PDB entry 6QN8 | X-ray diffraction, 2.12 A resolution | chains H and L

== Chain H ==
Molecule: Heavy chain of bovine anti-RSV B13 Fab
Organism: Bos taurus
Notes: antibody fragment or engineered binder
Chain sequence (243 residues; row label = number of the first residue in the row):
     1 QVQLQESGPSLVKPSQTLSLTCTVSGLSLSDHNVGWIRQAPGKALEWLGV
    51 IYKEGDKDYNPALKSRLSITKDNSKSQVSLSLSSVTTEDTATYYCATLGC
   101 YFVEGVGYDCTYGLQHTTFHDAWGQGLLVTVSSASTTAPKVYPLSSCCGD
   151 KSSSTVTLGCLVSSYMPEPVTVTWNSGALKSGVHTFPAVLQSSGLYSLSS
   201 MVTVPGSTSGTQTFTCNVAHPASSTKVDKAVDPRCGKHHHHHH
Disordered / not traced: 149-152, 206-209, 236-243
Disulfides: Cys22-Cys95, Cys100-Cys110, Cys147-Cys235, Cys160-Cys216

== Chain L ==
Molecule: Light chain of bovine anti-RSV Fab B13
Organism: Bos taurus
Notes: antibody fragment or engineered binder
Chain sequence (216 residues; numbered 1 to 216; the number before each row is that of its first residue):
     1 QAVLTQPPSVSGSLGQRVSITCSGSSDNIGIFAVGWYQQVPGSGLRTIIY
    51 GNTKRPSGVPDRFSGSKSGNTATLTINSLQAEDEADYFCVCGESKSATPV
   101 FGGGTTLTVLGQPKSPPSVTLFPPSTEELNGNKATLVCLISDFYPGSVTV
   151 VWKADGSTITRNVETTRASKQSNSKYAASSYLSLTSSDWKSKGSYSCEVT
   201 HEGSTVTKTVKPSECS
Disordered / not traced: 1-2, 216
Disulfides: Cys22-Cys89, Cys138-Cys197

== How chain H and chain L interact ==
Contacting residue pairs - 72 pairs, chain H then chain L:
  Gln39(H) - Gln39(L)  hydrogen bond
  Gln39(H) - Phe88(L)
  Leu45(H) - Phe88(L)  hydrophobic
  Leu45(H) - Phe101(L)
  Trp47(H) - Thr98(L)
  Trp47(H) - Pro99(L)
  Trp47(H) - Phe101(L)
  Asp58(H) - Ala97(L)
  Pro61(H) - Thr98(L)
  Tyr94(H) - Gln39(L)
  Tyr94(H) - Ser43(L)
  Tyr94(H) - Gly44(L)
  Tyr94(H) - Leu45(L)  hydrophobic
  Tyr101(H) - Ala33(L)
  Tyr101(H) - Tyr50(L)  hydrophobic
  Tyr101(H) - Gly51(L)  hydrogen bond (side chain-backbone)
  Glu104(H) - Lys54(L)  salt bridge
  Asp109(H) - Phe32(L)
  Asp109(H) - Ala33(L)  hydrogen bond (side chain-backbone)
  Thr111(H) - Tyr37(L)
  Thr111(H) - Tyr50(L)
  Tyr112(H) - Tyr37(L)  hydrogen bond (backbone-side chain)
  Tyr112(H) - Thr47(L)
  Gly113(H) - Thr47(L)  hydrogen bond (backbone-side chain)
  Leu114(H) - Tyr50(L)  hydrophobic
  Leu114(H) - Pro56(L)  hydrophobic
  Phe119(H) - Tyr50(L)
  Phe119(H) - Pro56(L)
  Phe119(H) - Ser57(L)  hydrogen bond (backbone-backbone)
  His120(H) - Ser57(L)
  Asp121(H) - Arg46(L)
  Asp121(H) - Thr47(L)  hydrogen bond (side chain-backbone)
  Trp123(H) - Tyr37(L)  hydrophobic
  Trp123(H) - Leu45(L)
  Trp123(H) - Thr47(L)  hydrogen bond
  Tyr142(H) - Ser125(L)
  Tyr142(H) - Glu128(L)
  Pro143(H) - Ser125(L)
  Pro143(H) - Glu127(L)
  Leu144(H) - Phe122(L)  hydrophobic
  Ser145(H) - Phe122(L)
  Ser145(H) - Pro123(L)
  Ser146(H) - Phe122(L)
  Cys148(H) - Pro123(L)  hydrophobic
  Cys148(H) - Lys211(L)  hydrogen bond (side chain-backbone)
  Cys148(H) - Glu214(L)
  Cys148(H) - Cys215(L)  disulfide
  Thr157(H) - Thr120(L)
  Thr157(H) - Phe122(L)
  Leu161(H) - Tyr181(L)  hydrophobic
  Ser163(H) - Lys133(L)  hydrogen bond
  Ser164(H) - Lys133(L)
  His184(H) - Ser141(L)
  His184(H) - Gln171(L)
  His184(H) - Ala177(L)
  Phe186(H) - Leu139(L)  hydrophobic
  Phe186(H) - Ile140(L)
  Phe186(H) - Ala177(L)  hydrophobic
  Phe186(H) - Ala178(L)
  Pro187(H) - Ser169(L)
  Pro187(H) - Ser179(L)
  Ala188(H) - Thr166(L)
  Val189(H) - Glu164(L)
  Val189(H) - Thr166(L)
  Val189(H) - Tyr181(L)  hydrophobic
  Leu190(H) - Glu164(L)
  Gln191(H) - Glu164(L)
  Gln191(H) - Ser183(L)  hydrogen bond
  Leu198(H) - Tyr181(L)
  Ser199(H) - Val137(L)
  Ser199(H) - Tyr181(L)  hydrogen bond
  Met201(H) - Leu139(L)  hydrophobic
Also at the interface, not in a pair above, chain H (46 interface residues in all): Ile37, Glu46, Asn60, Val103, Val106, Gln125, Leu158, Ser192, Ser197
Also at the interface, not in a pair above, chain L (48 interface residues in all): Ile31, Asn52, Thr135, Asn162, Thr165, Val210
Disulfides between the chains: Cys148(H)-Cys215(L)

== Summary ==
Chain H and chain L form an interface of 46 and 48 residues respectively; the contacts include 1 disulfide
bond, 12 hydrogen bonds and 1 salt bridge. Polar pairs include Glu104(H)-Lys54(L), Gln39(H)-Gln39(L) and
Tyr101(H)-Gly51(L).
Chain H is Heavy chain of bovine anti-RSV B13 Fab and chain L is Light chain of bovine anti-RSV Fab B13, both
from Bos taurus; the structure, Structure of bovine anti-RSV Fab B13, was determined by X-ray diffraction
(same publication as 6QN7, 6QN9 and 6QNA).
